Entry 1V18 (X-ray diffraction, 2.10 A resolution); this record covers chains A and B.

[Chain A]
Molecule: Beta-catenin
From: Mus musculus
Notes: fragment: armadillo repeat, repeat 3 of apc, residues 134-671
Reference sequence: Q02248 (CTNB_MOUSE); numbering as in UniProt (aligned over 134-671)
Amino-acid sequence (538 residues; row label = number of the first residue in the row):
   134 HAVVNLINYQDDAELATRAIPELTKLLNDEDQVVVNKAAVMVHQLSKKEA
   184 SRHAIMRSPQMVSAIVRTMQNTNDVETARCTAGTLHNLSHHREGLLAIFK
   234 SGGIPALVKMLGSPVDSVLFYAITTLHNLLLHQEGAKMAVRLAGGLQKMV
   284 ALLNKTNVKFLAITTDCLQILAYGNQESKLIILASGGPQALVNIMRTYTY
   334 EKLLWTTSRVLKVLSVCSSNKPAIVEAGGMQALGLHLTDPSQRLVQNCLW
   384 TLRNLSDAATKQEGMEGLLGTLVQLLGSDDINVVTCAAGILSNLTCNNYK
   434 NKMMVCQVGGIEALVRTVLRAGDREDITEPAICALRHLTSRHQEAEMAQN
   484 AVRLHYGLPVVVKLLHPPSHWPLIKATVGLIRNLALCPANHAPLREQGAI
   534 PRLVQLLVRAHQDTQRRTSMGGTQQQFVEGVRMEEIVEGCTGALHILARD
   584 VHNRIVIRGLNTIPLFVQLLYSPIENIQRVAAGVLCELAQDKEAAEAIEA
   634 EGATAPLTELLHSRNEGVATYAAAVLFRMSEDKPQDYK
Not modelled in the structure: 134-149, 551-558, 666-671
Curated features (UniProtKB/Swiss-Prot):
  - region: Leu156 to Leu178 (Interaction with BCL9)
  - modified residue: Tyr142 (Phosphotyrosine), Ser191 (Phosphoserine), Ser246 (Phosphoserine), Tyr331 (Phosphotyrosine), Tyr333 (Phosphotyrosine), Ser552 (Phosphoserine), Thr556 (Phosphothreonine), Cys619 (S-nitrosocysteine)

[Chain B]
Molecule: Adenomatous polyposis coli
From: Homo sapiens
Reference sequence: P25054 (APC_HUMAN); residues 1482-1528 here = UniProt positions 1482-1528
Amino-acid sequence (47 residues; numbered 1482 to 1528; the number before each row is that of its first residue):
  1482 LPDADTLLHFATESTPDGFSCSSSLSALSLDEPFIQKDVELRIMPPV
Not modelled in the structure: 1482-1484, 1500-1503
Modified / non-standard residues: Ser1504, Ser1505, Ser1507, Ser1510 (phosphoserine; SEP)

[Interface between chain A and chain B]
Pairs across the interface (82; chain A residue first):
  His176(A) - Glu1513(B)  salt bridge
  Lys180(A) - Asp1512(B)  hydrogen bond (side chain-backbone)
  Lys180(A) - Glu1513(B)  salt bridge
  Arg185(A) - Ile1516(B)
  Gly216(A) - Glu1513(B)
  Asn220(A) - Glu1513(B)  hydrogen bond
  Asn220(A) - Ile1516(B)
  His223(A) - Ile1516(B)
  His223(A) - Lys1518(B)
  His223(A) - Asp1519(B)  hydrogen bond (backbone-backbone)
  His223(A) - Leu1522(B)
  His224(A) - Asp1519(B)  salt bridge
  Arg225(A) - Asp1519(B)  salt bridge
  Arg225(A) - Glu1521(B)  salt bridge
  Arg225(A) - Leu1522(B)
  Leu228(A) - Leu1522(B)  hydrophobic
  Ser250(A) - Leu1511(B)
  Phe253(A) - Leu1509(B)  hydrophobic
  Phe253(A) - Ser1510(B)
  Phe253(A) - Leu1511(B)  hydrophobic
  Tyr254(A) - Leu1511(B)  hydrophobic
  Tyr254(A) - Asp1512(B)
  Tyr254(A) - Glu1513(B)  hydrogen bond
  Ile256(A) - Leu1509(B)  hydrophobic
  Thr257(A) - Leu1509(B)
  Asn261(A) - Lys1518(B)  hydrogen bond
  Leu263(A) - Val1528(B)
  Leu264(A) - Pro1527(B)
  Leu264(A) - Val1528(B)  hydrogen bond (backbone-backbone)
  His265(A) - Lys1518(B)
  His265(A) - Leu1522(B)  hydrogen bond (side chain-backbone)
  His265(A) - Val1528(B)
  Gln266(A) - Val1528(B)
  Glu267(A) - Val1528(B)
  Lys270(A) - Val1528(B)  hydrogen bond (side chain-backbone)
  Lys292(A) - Ser1507(B)
  Lys292(A) - Leu1509(B)
  Lys292(A) - Ser1510(B)
  Phe293(A) - Leu1509(B)
  Ala295(A) - Leu1506(B)
  Ile296(A) - Leu1509(B)  hydrophobic
  Asp299(A) - Leu1506(B)
  Tyr306(A) - Glu1494(B)
  Tyr306(A) - Ser1495(B)  hydrogen bond
  Gly307(A) - Glu1494(B)  hydrogen bond (backbone-side chain)
  Lys312(A) - Glu1494(B)  salt bridge
  Tyr333(A) - Ser1507(B)
  Lys335(A) - Ser1504(B)
  Lys335(A) - Ser1505(B)  hydrogen bond (side chain-backbone)
  Lys335(A) - Ser1507(B)
  Thr339(A) - Leu1506(B)
  Lys345(A) - Thr1493(B)
  Lys345(A) - Glu1494(B)
  Lys345(A) - Thr1496(B)  hydrogen bond
  Val346(A) - Glu1494(B)
  Val349(A) - Ala1492(B)
  Val349(A) - Thr1493(B)
  Val349(A) - Glu1494(B)
  Trp383(A) - Thr1496(B)
  Arg386(A) - Phe1491(B)
  Arg386(A) - Thr1493(B)  hydrogen bond
  Asn387(A) - Phe1491(B)
  Asn387(A) - Ala1492(B)  hydrogen bond (side chain-backbone)
  Asn387(A) - Thr1493(B)  hydrogen bond (side chain-backbone)
  Asp390(A) - Leu1488(B)
  Asp390(A) - Leu1489(B)
  Asp390(A) - His1490(B)  salt bridge
  Thr393(A) - Leu1488(B)
  Ser425(A) - Leu1489(B)
  Asn426(A) - Leu1488(B)
  Asn426(A) - Leu1489(B)  hydrogen bond (side chain-backbone)
  Asn426(A) - Phe1491(B)
  Thr428(A) - Asp1486(B)
  Cys429(A) - Asp1486(B)  hydrogen bond (side chain-backbone)
  Cys429(A) - Thr1487(B)
  Cys429(A) - Leu1488(B)  hydrophobic
  Asn430(A) - Asp1486(B)  hydrogen bond (backbone-side chain)
  Lys435(A) - Asp1486(B)  salt bridge
  Pro463(A) - Leu1489(B)  hydrophobic
  Arg469(A) - Thr1487(B)  hydrogen bond
  His470(A) - Asp1486(B)
  His470(A) - Thr1487(B)
Interface residues without a listed pair, chain A (61 interface residues in all): Ser179, His219, His260, Asn290, Ala305, Trp338, Lys354, Arg376, Asn415, Gly422, Glu462, Cys466
Interface residues without a listed pair, chain B (32 interface residues in all): Ala1485, Pro1497, Ala1508, Pro1514, Gln1517

[In short]
61 residues of chain A and 32 residues of chain B are in contact; the contacts include 19 hydrogen bonds and 8
salt bridges. Polar contacts include His176(A)-Glu1513(B), Lys180(A)-Glu1513(B) and His224(A)-Asp1519(B).
Chain A is Beta-catenin (Mus musculus) and chain B is Adenomatous polyposis coli (Homo sapiens); the
structure, The crystal structure of beta-catenin armadillo repeat complexed with a phosphorylated APC 20mer
repeat, was determined by X-ray diffraction (same publication as 1T08).
